PDB entry 7QYG | X-ray diffraction, 3.60 A resolution | chains A and B of the 4 polymer chains in the assembly

Chain A:
Molecule: Aminotransferase TR2
Notes: EC 2.6.1.18
UniProtKB: A0A3G5BC54 (A0A3G5BC54_9GAMM); numbering as in UniProt; present here: 1-329, 333-457
Chain sequence (465 residues; each row starts with the number of its first residue; note: 1 number in that range is skipped by the numbering (no residue carries it; nothing is unmodelled there)):
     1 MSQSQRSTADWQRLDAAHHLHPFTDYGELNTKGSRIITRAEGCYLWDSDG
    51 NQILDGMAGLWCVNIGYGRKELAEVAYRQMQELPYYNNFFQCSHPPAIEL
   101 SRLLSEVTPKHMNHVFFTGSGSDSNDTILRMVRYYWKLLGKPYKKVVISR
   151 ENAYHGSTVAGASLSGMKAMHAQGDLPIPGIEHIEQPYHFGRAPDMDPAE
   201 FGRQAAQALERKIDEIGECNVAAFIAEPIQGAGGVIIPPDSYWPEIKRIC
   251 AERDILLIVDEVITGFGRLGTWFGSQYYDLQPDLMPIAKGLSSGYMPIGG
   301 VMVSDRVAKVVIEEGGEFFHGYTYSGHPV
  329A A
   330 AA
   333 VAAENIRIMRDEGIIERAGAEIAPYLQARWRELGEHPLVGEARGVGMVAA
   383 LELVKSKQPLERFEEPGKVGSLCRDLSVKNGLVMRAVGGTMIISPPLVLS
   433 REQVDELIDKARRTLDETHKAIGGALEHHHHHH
Not modelled in the structure: 1-69, 329A, 460-465
Sequence notes: expression tag (458-465)
What the authors report for this chain:
  - catalytic residues: Lys289
  - mutagenesis - A172S/Q173H: increased catalytic activity (esterase activity)
  - mutagenesis - L60F/A232F: decreased catalytic activity
  - mutagenesis - L60F/A232F: unchanged catalytic activity on 3-OTfBA

Chain B:
Molecule: Aminotransferase TR2
Notes: EC 2.6.1.18
UniProtKB: A0A3G5BC54 (A0A3G5BC54_9GAMM); numbering as in UniProt (aligned over 1-457)
Chain sequence (465 residues; row label = number of the first residue in the row):
     1 MSQSQRSTADWQRLDAAHHLHPFTDYGELNTKGSRIITRAEGCYLWDSDG
    51 NQILDGMAGLWCVNIGYGRKELAEVAYRQMQELPYYNNFFQCSHPPAIEL
   101 SRLLSEVTPKHMNHVFFTGSGSDSNDTILRMVRYYWKLLGKPYKKVVISR
   151 ENAYHGSTVAGASLSGMKAMHAQGDLPIPGIEHIEQPYHFGRAPDMDPAE
   201 FGRQAAQALERKIDEIGECNVAAFIAEPIQGAGGVIIPPDSYWPEIKRIC
   251 AERDILLIVDEVITGFGRLGTWFGSQYYDLQPDLMPIAKGLSSGYMPIGG
   301 VMVSDRVAKVVIEEGGEFFHGYTYSGHPVAAAVAAENIRIMRDEGIIERA
   351 GAEIAPYLQARWRELGEHPLVGEARGVGMVAALELVKSKQPLERFEEPGK
   401 VGSLCRDLSVKNGLVMRAVGGTMIISPPLVLSREQVDELIDKARRTLDET
   451 HKAIGGALEHHHHHH
Not modelled in the structure: 1-70, 460-465
Sequence notes: expression tag (458-465)
What the authors report for this chain:
  - catalytic residues: Lys289
  - mutagenesis - A172S/Q173H: increased catalytic activity (esterase activity)
  - mutagenesis - L60F/A232F: decreased catalytic activity
  - mutagenesis - L60F/A232F: unchanged catalytic activity on 3-OTfBA

Chain A / chain B interface:
Contacting residue pairs - 48 pairs, chain A then chain B:
  Glu71(A) - Gln91(B)  hydrogen bond
  Ala73(A) - Gln91(B)
  Glu74(A) - Gln91(B)  hydrogen bond (backbone-side chain)
  Tyr85(A) - Phe89(B)
  Tyr86(A) - Tyr85(B)  hydrophobic
  Phe90(A) - Ser293(B)
  Phe90(A) - Gly294(B)
  Phe90(A) - Tyr295(B)  hydrophobic
  Ser122(A) - Asp123(B)  hydrogen bond
  Asp123(A) - Ser120(B)  hydrogen bond
  Asp123(A) - Ser122(B)
  Asp123(A) - Asp123(B)  hydrogen bond (backbone-side chain)
  Asp123(A) - Thr158(B)
  Asp126(A) - Thr158(B)  hydrogen bond
  Asp126(A) - Val159(B)  hydrogen bond (side chain-backbone)
  Arg130(A) - Ser157(B)  hydrogen bond (side chain-backbone)
  Arg130(A) - Val159(B)
  Arg130(A) - Asp175(B)
  Arg133(A) - Asp175(B)
  Lys137(A) - Ala172(B)
  Lys145(A) - Gly174(B)
  Lys145(A) - Asp175(B)
  Ser157(A) - Arg130(B)  hydrogen bond (backbone-side chain)
  Thr158(A) - Asp123(B)  hydrogen bond
  Thr158(A) - Asp126(B)
  Thr158(A) - Thr158(B)
  Val159(A) - Asp126(B)  hydrogen bond (backbone-side chain)
  Val159(A) - Arg130(B)
  Val159(A) - Val159(B)  hydrophobic
  Val159(A) - Ala160(B)  hydrophobic
  Ala160(A) - Val159(B)  hydrophobic
  Ala169(A) - Glu317(B)
  Gln173(A) - Lys137(B)
  Gln173(A) - Pro142(B)
  Gln173(A) - Lys145(B)  hydrogen bond
  Asp175(A) - Arg133(B)
  Leu176(A) - Arg130(B)
  Pro179(A) - Pro179(B)  hydrophobic
  Gly294(A) - Phe90(B)
  Gly294(A) - Gln91(B)
  Gly294(A) - His327(B)
  Tyr295(A) - Phe89(B)  hydrophobic
  Tyr295(A) - His327(B)
  Met296(A) - Met296(B)  hydrophobic
  Pro297(A) - His327(B)
  His327(A) - Gly294(B)
  His327(A) - Pro297(B)
  Arg417(A) - His94(B)
Also at the interface, not in a pair above, chain A (33 interface residues in all): Leu72, Ser120, Met170, Ala172, Val329
Also at the interface, not in a pair above, chain B (32 interface residues in all): Tyr86, Gly119, Leu176

In short:
33 residues of chain A and 32 residues of chain B are in contact; the contacts include 12 hydrogen bonds.
Polar contacts include Glu71(A)-Gln91(B), Glu74(A)-Gln91(B) and Ser122(A)-Asp123(B). From the paper: catalytic
residues Lys289(A) and Lys289(B); A172S/Q173H of chain A increase catalytic activity (esterase activity); 4
substitutions were tested in all.
Chain A and chain B are both Aminotransferase TR2; the structure, Structure of the transaminase TR2, was
determined by X-ray diffraction (same publication as 7QX0, 7QX3 and 7QYF).
